PDB entry 6QLD | electron microscopy, 4.15 A resolution (low resolution: residue-level contacts below are approximate; hydrogen-bond / salt-bridge calls are withheld) | chains J and f of the 22 polymer chains in the assembly

[Chain J]
Molecule: 124-nt DNA strand
From: Escherichia coli
Sequence (124 nucleotides; numbered -125 to -2; the number before each row is that of its first residue; numbers below 1 keep their minus sign (DG-125 is residue -125)):
  -125 GTGCCTGGAG ACTAGGGAGT AATCCCCTTG GCGGTTAAAA CGCGGGGGAC AGCGCGTACG
   -65 TGCGTTTAAG CGGTGCTAGA GCTGTCTACG ACCAATTGAG CGGCCTCGGC ACCGGGATTC
    -5 TCGA

[Chain f]
Name: Histone H4
From: Saccharomyces cerevisiae (strain ATCC 204508 / S288c)
UniProt: P02309 (H4_YEAST); residues 25-103 here = UniProt positions 25-103
Amino-acid sequence (79 residues; each row starts with the number of its first residue):
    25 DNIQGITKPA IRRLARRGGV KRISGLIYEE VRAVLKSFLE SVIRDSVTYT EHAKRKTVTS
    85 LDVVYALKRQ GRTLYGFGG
Curated features (UniProtKB/Swiss-Prot):
  - modified residue: Lys32 (N6-succinyllysine), Arg56 (Omega-N-methylarginine), Ser61 (Phosphoserine), Ser65 (Phosphoserine), Lys78 (N6-succinyllysine), Lys80 (N6-acetyllysine), Lys92 (N6-glutaryllysine)
  - mutagenesis: Lys92 (K92E: Mimics glutarylation; delays in cell proliferation; increased sensitivity to DNA damaging agents; K92Q: Mimics acetylation; does not show increased sensitivity to DNA damaging agents ...)

[Interface between chain J and chain f]
Pairs across the interface (6; chain J residue first):
  DG-107(J) with Lys78(f)
  DA-87(J) with Thr31(f); Pro33(f); Arg37(f)
  DA-86(J) with Thr31(f); Lys32(f)
Interface residues without a listed pair, chain J (4 interface residues in all): DG-78
Interface residues without a listed pair, chain f (6 interface residues in all): Arg46

[In short]
The interface between chain J and chain f involves 4 residues on one side and 6 on the other. From UniProt:
one mutagenesis site on chain f.
Here chain J is a 124-nt DNA strand (Escherichia coli) and chain f is Histone H4 (Saccharomyces cerevisiae
(strain ATCC 204508 / S288c)). Entry 6QLD (Structure of inner kinetochore CCAN-Cenp-A complex) was determined
by electron microscopy, deposited together with 6QLE and 6QLF.
